PDB entry 7SH2 | electron microscopy, 3.23 A resolution | chains D and G of the 10 polymer chains in the assembly

== Chain D ==
Protein: Replication factor C subunit 2
From: Saccharomyces cerevisiae
UniProtKB: P40348 (RFC2_YEAST); numbering as in UniProt (aligned over 1-353)
Chain sequence (353 residues; each row starts with the number of its first residue):
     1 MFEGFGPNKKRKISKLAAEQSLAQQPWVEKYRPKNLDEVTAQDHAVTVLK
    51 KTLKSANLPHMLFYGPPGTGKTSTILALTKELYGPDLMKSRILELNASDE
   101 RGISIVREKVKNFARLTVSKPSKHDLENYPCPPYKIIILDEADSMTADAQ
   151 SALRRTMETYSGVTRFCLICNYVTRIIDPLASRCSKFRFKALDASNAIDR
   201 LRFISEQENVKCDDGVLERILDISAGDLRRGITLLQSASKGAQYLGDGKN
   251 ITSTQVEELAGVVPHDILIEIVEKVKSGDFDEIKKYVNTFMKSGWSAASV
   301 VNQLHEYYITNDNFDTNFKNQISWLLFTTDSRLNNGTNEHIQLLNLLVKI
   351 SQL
Not modelled in the structure: 1-23
UniProt features mapped onto this chain:
  - binding site (ATP): V28, R32, G65 to S73, N171, R229
  - modified residue: M1 (N-acetylmethionine)

== Chain G ==
Protein: DNA damage checkpoint control protein RAD17
From: Saccharomyces cerevisiae
UniProtKB: P48581 (RAD17_YEAST); numbering as in UniProt (aligned over 1-401)
Chain sequence (401 residues; row label = number of the first residue in the row):
     1 MRINSELANKFSASTVHLEHITTALSCLTPFGSKDDVLIFIDADGLSFVR
    51 ENNHVIKIQLLLSRELFMSYSYRNETEDHMKLCVKINHILDSVSVMNRNS
   101 DDIVECTLSYDGHGSPFVLIFEDSFISERVEYSTYLIKDFDTNGLELDRE
   151 RISFEAIIKGEALHSALKDLKEIGCKECYVYAKTEANDENVFALISKSQL
   201 GFSKIKLPSNRSILEKLQVFDGDSTTVIDGFAVIGFFDFTSFDKIRKSTK
   251 IASKVLFRMDVHGVLSVNILSQTDDVIITDTTRPSNNRPGSIRQLQLPKD
   301 YPGIVIEVCMLEKESIDEAAQTEIELLMETNELGNRNSFKKSTIRKRYGT
   351 DKGNETSNDNLLQLNGKKIKLPSEEENNKNRESEDEENHCKYPTKDIPIF
   401 F
Not modelled in the structure: 1-8, 272-301, 331-401
UniProt features mapped onto this chain:
  - modified residue: S383 (Phosphoserine)
  - mutagenesis: E128 (E128K: In RAD17-1; UV-sensitive)

== Chain D / chain G interface ==
Pairs across the interface - 23 pairs, chain D then chain G:
  N112(D) with K85(G)
  A114(D) with I137(G)
  R115(D) with K85(G); Y135(G); L136(G); I137(G)
  L116(D) with S133(G); T134(G); Y135(G), hydrophobic; I137(G)
  T117(D) with T134(G), hydrogen bond (backbone-backbone); Y135(G); L136(G)
  V118(D) with G114(G)
  S119(D) with G114(G)
  K120(D) with H113(G), hydrogen bond (side chain-backbone); G114(G), hydrogen bond (backbone-backbone)
  K135(D) with I137(G)
  T159(D) with K138(G)
  Y160(D) with I137(G), hydrophobic; K138(G)
  V163(D) with I137(G), hydrophobic
  T164(D) with I137(G)
Other interface residues (no listed pair), chain G (10 interface residues in all): D111

== Overview ==
13 residues of chain D and 10 residues of chain G are in contact, with 3 hydrogen bonds. Polar pairs include
K120(D)-H113(G), T117(D)-T134(G) and K120(D)-G114(G). Curated annotation (UniProt) lists 13 ATP-binding
residues on chain D; one mutagenesis site on chain G.
Chain D is Replication factor C subunit 2 and chain G is DNA damage checkpoint control protein RAD17, both
from Saccharomyces cerevisiae; the structure, Structure of the yeast Rad24-RFC loader bound to DNA and the
open 9-1-1 clamp, was determined by electron microscopy, deposited together with 7SGZ.
